Entry 5BQT (X-ray diffraction, 3.00 A resolution); this record covers chains A and B of the 4 polymer chains in the assembly.

[Chain A (and B)]
Molecule: Putative HTH-type transcriptional regulator TrmBL2
Organism: Pyrococcus furiosus
Notes: chain B of this document is another copy of the same molecule, construct and numbering; everything in this record applies to it too
UniProtKB: Q8U3H1 (TMBL2_PYRFU); residue numbers follow UniProt; this construct covers 2-263
Amino-acid sequence (262 residues; each row starts with the number of its first residue):
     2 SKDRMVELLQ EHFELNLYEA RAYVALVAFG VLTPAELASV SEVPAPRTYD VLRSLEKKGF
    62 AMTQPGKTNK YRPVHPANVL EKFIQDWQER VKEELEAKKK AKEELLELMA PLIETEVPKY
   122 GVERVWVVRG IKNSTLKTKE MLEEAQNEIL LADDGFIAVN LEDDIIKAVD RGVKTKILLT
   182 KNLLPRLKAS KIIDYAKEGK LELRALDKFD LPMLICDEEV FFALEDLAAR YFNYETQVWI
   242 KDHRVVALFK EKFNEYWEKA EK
Disordered / not traced: 263 (chain B: 226-234)
UniProt features mapped onto this chain:
  - DNA-binding region: Leu-33 to Arg-54 (H-T-H motif)

[Interface between chain A and chain B]
Contacting residue pairs (20):
  Gln-65(A) / Arg-130(B)  hydrogen bond
  Pro-66(A) / Glu-124(B)
  Pro-66(A) / Val-126(B)
  Pro-66(A) / Trp-127(B)
  Pro-66(A) / Val-128(B)  hydrogen bond (backbone-backbone)
  Gly-67(A) / Trp-127(B)
  Gly-67(A) / Val-128(B)
  Lys-68(A) / Trp-127(B)
  Lys-68(A) / Asn-134(B)  hydrogen bond
  Lys-71(A) / Arg-130(B)
  Glu-124(A) / Pro-66(B)
  Val-126(A) / Pro-66(B)
  Trp-127(A) / Pro-66(B)
  Trp-127(A) / Gly-67(B)
  Trp-127(A) / Lys-68(B)
  Val-128(A) / Gln-65(B)
  Val-128(A) / Pro-66(B)  hydrogen bond (backbone-backbone)
  Val-128(A) / Gly-67(B)
  Arg-130(A) / Gln-65(B)  hydrogen bond
  Arg-130(A) / Lys-71(B)
Also at the interface, not in a pair above, chain A (11 interface residues in all): Asn-134

[Summary]
Chain A and chain B each contribute 11 residues to their interface; the contacts include 5 hydrogen bonds.
Polar contacts include Gln-65(A)/Arg-130(B), Lys-68(A)/Asn-134(B) and Pro-66(A)/Val-128(B).
Both chains are Putative HTH-type transcriptional regulator TrmBL2 (Pyrococcus furiosus). Entry 5BQT
(Structure of TrmBL2, an archaeal chromatin protein, shows a novel mode of DNA binding) was determined by
X-ray diffraction, deposited together with 5BOX, 5BPD and 5BPI.
